Entry 8Q21 (X-ray diffraction, 3.30 A resolution); this record covers chain A.

Chain A:
Molecule: Vanadium-dependent bromoperoxidase, putative
Organism: Acaryochloris marina
UniProtKB: B0C4R0 (B0C4R0_ACAM1); residues 1-639 here = UniProt positions 1-639
Sequence (666 residues; each row starts with the number of its first residue; numbers below 1 keep their minus sign (Met-26 is residue -26)):
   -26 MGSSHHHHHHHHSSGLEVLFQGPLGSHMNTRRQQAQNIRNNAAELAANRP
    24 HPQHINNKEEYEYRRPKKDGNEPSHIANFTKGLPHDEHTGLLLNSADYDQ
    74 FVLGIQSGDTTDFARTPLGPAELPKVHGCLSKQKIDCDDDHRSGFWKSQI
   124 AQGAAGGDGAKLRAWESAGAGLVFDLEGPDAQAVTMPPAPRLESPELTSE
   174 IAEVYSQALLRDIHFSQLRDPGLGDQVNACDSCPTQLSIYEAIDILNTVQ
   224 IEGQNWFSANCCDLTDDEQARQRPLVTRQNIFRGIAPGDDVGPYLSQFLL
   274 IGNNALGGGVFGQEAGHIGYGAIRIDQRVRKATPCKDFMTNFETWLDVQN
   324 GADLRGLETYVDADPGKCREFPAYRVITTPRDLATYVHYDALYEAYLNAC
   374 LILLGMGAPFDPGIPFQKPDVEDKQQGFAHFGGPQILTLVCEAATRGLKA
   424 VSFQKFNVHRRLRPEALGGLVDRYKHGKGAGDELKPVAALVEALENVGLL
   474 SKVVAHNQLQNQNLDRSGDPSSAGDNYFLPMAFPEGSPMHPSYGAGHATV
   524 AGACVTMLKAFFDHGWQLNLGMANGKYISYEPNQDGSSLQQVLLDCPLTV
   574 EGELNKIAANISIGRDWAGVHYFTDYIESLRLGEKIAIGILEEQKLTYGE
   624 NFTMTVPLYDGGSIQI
Unresolved in the structure: -26 to 0
Differences from the reference sequence: initiating methionine (-26); expression tag (-25 to 0); engineered mutation Ser425 (Arg in B0C4R0)
Disulfides: Cys341 forms a disulfide with the same residue of a neighbouring copy of this chain
Disulfides: Cys102-Cys110, Cys206-Cys308, Cys234-Cys235
Metal / ion sites: Na+ near Lys391 (its only coordinating residue here)
From the paper describing this entry:
  - mutagenesis - R425S: increased catalytic activity on chlorination
  - mutagenesis - R425S: increased catalytic activity on bromination
  - conformationally variable residues (order/disorder transition): Gln390 to Phe404
  - catalytic residues: Lys428 (citing earlier work)
  - mutagenesis - F401G/R425S: abolished catalytic activity on chlorination
  - mutagenesis - F401G/R425S: decreased catalytic activity on brominations
  - mutagenesis - E139G/R425S: decreased catalytic activity on chlorination rate of MCD
  - catalytic residues: Glu139 (proposed by the authors, not directly observed)
  - mutagenesis - E139G/R425S: decreased catalytic activity on chlorination of TMB

Overview:
From the paper: catalytic residues Lys428 and Glu139; R425S increases catalytic activity on chlorination; 3
substitutions were tested in all.
Chain A is Vanadium-dependent bromoperoxidase, putative (Acaryochloris marina); the structure, Crystal
structure of Vanadium-dependent haloperoxidase R425S mutant (A. marina), was determined by X-ray diffraction
(same publication as 8Q22).
